Entry 2X2E (X-ray diffraction, 2.00 A resolution); this record covers chains A and D.

# Chain A (and D)
Molecule: Dynamin-1
Source organism: Homo sapiens
Notes: EC 3.6.5.5; fragment: gtpase domain, residues 6-320, gtpase effector domain, residues 726-750; chain D of this document is another copy of the same molecule, construct and numbering; everything in this record applies to it too
UniProt: Q05193 (DYN1_HUMAN); residue numbers follow UniProt; this construct covers 6-320, 726-750
Sequence (353 residues; row label = number of the first residue in the row; note: 397 numbers in that range are skipped by the numbering (no residue carries them; nothing is unmodelled there)):
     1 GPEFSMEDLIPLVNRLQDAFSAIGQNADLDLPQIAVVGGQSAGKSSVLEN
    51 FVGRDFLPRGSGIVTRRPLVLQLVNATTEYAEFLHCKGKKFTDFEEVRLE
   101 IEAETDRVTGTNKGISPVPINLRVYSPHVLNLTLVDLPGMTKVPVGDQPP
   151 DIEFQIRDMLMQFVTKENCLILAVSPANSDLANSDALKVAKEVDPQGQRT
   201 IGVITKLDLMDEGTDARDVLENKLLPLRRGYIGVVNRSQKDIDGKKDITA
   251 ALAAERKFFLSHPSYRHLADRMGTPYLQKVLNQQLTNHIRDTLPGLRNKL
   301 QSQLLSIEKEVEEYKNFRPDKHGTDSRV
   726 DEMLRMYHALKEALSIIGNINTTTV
Unresolved in the structure: 1-5, 744-750
Modified / non-standard residues: Mse6, Mse140, Mse159, Mse161, Mse210, Mse272, Mse728, Mse731 (selenomethionine; parent Met)
Differences from the reference sequence: cloning artifact (1-5); linker (321-328); variant N744 (Asp in Q05193)
Metal / ion sites: Na+: S41, G60, G62 (together with GDP, tetrafluoroaluminate); Mg2+: S45, T65 (together with GDP, tetrafluoroaluminate)
Small-molecule neighbours: GDP (guanosine-5'-diphosphate): G39, S41, A42, G43, K44, S45, S46, R59, G60, S61, T65, T205, K206, D208, L209, V234, V235, N236, R237, S238, Q239, I242
UniProt features mapped onto this chain:
  - region: G38 to S45 (G1 motif), V64 to R66 (G2 motif), D136 to G139 (G3 motif), T205 to D208 (G4 motif), V235 to S238 (G5 motif)
  - binding site (GDP): S41, G43, K44, S45, S46, R59, G60, K206, D208, D211, N236, R237, Q239
  - modified residue: Y80 (Phosphotyrosine), Y125 (3'-nitrotyrosine), S306 (Phosphoserine)
  - natural variant: A177 (A177P: In DEE31A), K206 (K206N: In DEE31A), R237 (R237W: In DEE31A)
  - mutagenesis: Q40 (Q40E: Impairs assembly-stimulated GTPase activity. Does not affect basal GTPase activity. Does not affect membrane binding. Does not affect self-assembly. Completely inhibits receptor internalization), S41 (S41A: Impairs assembly-stimulated GTPase activity. Does not affect basal GTPase activity. Does not affect membrane binding. Does not affect self-assembly), K44 (K44A: Inhibits receptor-mediated endocytosis. Significantly decreases endocytosis. Impairs receptor-mediated endocytosis. Impairs receptor-mediated endocytosis; when associated with 591-K--T-602 ...), D180 (D180A: Inhibits assembly-stimulated GTPase activity. Significantly increases basal GTPase activity Does not affect membrane binding. Does not affect self-assembly), R290 (R290A: Does not significantly affect receptor-mediated endocytosis; when associated with A-291 and A-292), D291 (D291A: Does not significantly affect receptor-mediated endocytosis; when associated with A-290 and A-292), T292 (T292A: Does not significantly affect receptor-mediated endocytosis; when associated with A-290 and A-291; T292A: Substantially reduces receptor-mediated endocytosis ...), L293 (L293A: Substantially reduces receptor-mediated endocytosis; whena ssociated with A-292 and A-294), P294 (P294A: Does not significantly affect receptor-mediated endocytosis. Substantially reduces receptor-mediated endocytosis; whena ssociated with A-292 and A-293)
From the paper describing this entry:
  - binding site for GDP: K44, T205 to D208, D211
  - self-association interface (contacts with another copy of this molecule); pairs are residue here / residue on that copy: Q40-D180 (hydrogen bond), S41-D180 (hydrogen bond), G62-D180 (backbone contact), V145-L224, E153-K188 (salt bridge), N183-Q40 (hydrogen bond), D136, P176, D211, E212, Q239, K240
  - contacts within the chain: E49-R237 (hydrogen bond), D55-R237 (hydrogen bond), R59-R237 (hydrogen bond), N112-D147 (hydrogen bond), K113-Q148 (backbone contact), K142-E153 (hydrogen bond)
  - catalytic residues: Q40, T65, G139
  - Na+ coordination: S41, G60, G62
  - binding site for tetrafluoroaluminate: K44
  - mutagenesis - K44A: decreased binding to GTP (citing earlier work)
  - mutagenesis - K44A: decreased catalytic activity on GTP (citing earlier work)
  - Mg2+ coordination: S45, T65
  - mutagenesis - K142A: decreased catalytic activity (citing earlier work)
  - conformationally variable residues (domain motion, loop rearrangement, side-chain flip): Q40, S41, T109 to I120, R237, P294
  - mutagenesis - Q40E, S41A: decreased catalytic activity (stimulated GTP hydrolysis)
  - mutagenesis - Q40E, S41A: unchanged catalytic activity
  - mutagenesis - Q40E (80-fold): decreased catalytic activity
  - mutagenesis - D180A: decreased catalytic activity (assembly-stimulated GTPase activity)
  - mutagenesis - S41A, D180A: decreased catalytic activity (assembly-stimulated GTPase activities)
  - mutagenesis - Q40E, S41A: unchanged catalytic activity on Basal

# Interface between chain A and chain D
Residue-residue contacts - 61 pairs, chain A then chain D:
  Q40(A) with D180(D), hydrogen bond; A182(D); N183(D), hydrogen bond (backbone-side chain)
  S41(A) with D180(D), hydrogen bond
  S61(A) with D180(D); T214(D)
  G62(A) with D180(D), hydrogen bond (backbone-side chain)
  Mse140(A) with N183(D)
  T141(A) with A182(D); N183(D)
  K142(A) with K142(D); A182(D), hydrogen bond (backbone-backbone); N183(D); S184(D); K188(D)
  V143(A) with L181(D); A182(D), hydrogen bond (backbone-backbone); S184(D); L187(D); K188(D); L225(D), hydrophobic
  P144(A) with L225(D)
  V145(A) with L224(D)
  E153(A) with K188(D), salt bridge
  N178(A) with N178(D)
  D180(A) with Q40(D), hydrogen bond; S41(D), hydrogen bond; S61(D); G62(D), hydrogen bond (side chain-backbone)
  L181(A) with V143(D)
  A182(A) with Q40(D); T141(D); K142(D), hydrogen bond (backbone-backbone); V143(D), hydrogen bond (backbone-backbone)
  N183(A) with Q40(D), hydrogen bond (side chain-backbone); Mse140(D); T141(D); K142(D), hydrogen bond (backbone-side chain)
  S184(A) with K142(D)
  D185(A) with K142(D), salt bridge
  L187(A) with V143(D)
  K188(A) with K142(D); V143(D); E153(D), salt bridge
  L209(A) with D211(D)
  D211(A) with L209(D); S238(D); Q239(D), hydrogen bond (side chain-backbone)
  E212(A) with Q239(D); K240(D), hydrogen bond (backbone-backbone)
  G213(A) with Q239(D)
  T214(A) with Q239(D)
  L224(A) with K113(D)
  L225(A) with V143(D), hydrophobic; P144(D)
  S238(A) with D211(D)
  Q239(A) with D211(D), hydrogen bond (backbone-side chain); E212(D); G213(D); T214(D)
  K240(A) with E212(D), hydrogen bond (backbone-backbone)
Interface residues without a listed pair, chain A (33 interface residues in all): G39, I63, D243
Interface residues without a listed pair, chain D (35 interface residues in all): G39, I63, V145, G146, F154, D185

# Summary
33 residues of chain A and 35 residues of chain D are in contact; the contacts include 17 hydrogen bonds and 3
salt bridges. Polar contacts include E153(A)-K188(D), D185(A)-K142(D) and Q40(A)-D180(D). From the paper:
catalytic residues Q40(A), T65(A) and G139(A); K142A and Q40E of chain A reduce catalytic activity; 5
substitutions were tested in all.
Chain A and chain D are both Dynamin-1 (Homo sapiens); the structure, Dynamin GTPase dimer, long axis form,
was determined by X-ray diffraction (same publication as 2X2F).
